Entry 2QDV (X-ray diffraction, 0.89 A resolution); this record covers chain A.

[Chain A]
Molecule: Amicyanin
Source organism: Paracoccus denitrificans
UniProtKB: P22364 (AMCY_PARDE); residues 1-105 here correspond to UniProt positions 27-131 (UniProt number = residue number + 26)
Sequence (106 residues; each row starts with the number of its first residue):
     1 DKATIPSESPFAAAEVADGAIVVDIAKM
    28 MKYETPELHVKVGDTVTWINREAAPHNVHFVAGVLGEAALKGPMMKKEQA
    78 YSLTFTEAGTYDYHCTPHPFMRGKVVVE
Construct notes: engineered mutation Ala51 (Met77 in P22364)
Modified positions: Met28 (s-oxymethionine; MHO)
Ion coordination: Cu ion: His53, His95
Curated features (UniProtKB/Swiss-Prot):
  - binding site (Cu cation): His53, Cys92, His95, Met98

[In short]
His53 and His95 coordinate a Cu ion ion. Curated annotation (UniProt) lists 4 Cu cation-binding residues.
Chain A is Amicyanin (Paracoccus denitrificans); the structure, Structure of the Cu(II) form of the M51A
mutant of amicyanin, was determined by X-ray diffraction, deposited together with 2QDW.
